7QDX - chains A and B; structure by X-ray diffraction, 2.90 A resolution.

== Chain A (and B) ==
Protein: Inosine-5'-monophosphate dehydrogenase
Source organism: Escherichia coli
Notes: EC 1.1.1.205; chain B of this document is another copy of the same molecule, construct and numbering; everything in this record applies to it too
UniProt: chimeric construct of P0ADG7, Q9HXM5: residues 21-111 from P0ADG7 (IMDH_ECOLI) positions 1-91 (UniProt number = residue number - 20); residues 112-221 from Q9HXM5 positions 92-201 (UniProt number = residue number - 20); residues 222-507 from P0ADG7 (IMDH_ECOLI) positions 203-488 (UniProt number = residue number - 19)
Amino-acid sequence (507 residues; numbered 1 to 507; the number before each row is that of its first residue):
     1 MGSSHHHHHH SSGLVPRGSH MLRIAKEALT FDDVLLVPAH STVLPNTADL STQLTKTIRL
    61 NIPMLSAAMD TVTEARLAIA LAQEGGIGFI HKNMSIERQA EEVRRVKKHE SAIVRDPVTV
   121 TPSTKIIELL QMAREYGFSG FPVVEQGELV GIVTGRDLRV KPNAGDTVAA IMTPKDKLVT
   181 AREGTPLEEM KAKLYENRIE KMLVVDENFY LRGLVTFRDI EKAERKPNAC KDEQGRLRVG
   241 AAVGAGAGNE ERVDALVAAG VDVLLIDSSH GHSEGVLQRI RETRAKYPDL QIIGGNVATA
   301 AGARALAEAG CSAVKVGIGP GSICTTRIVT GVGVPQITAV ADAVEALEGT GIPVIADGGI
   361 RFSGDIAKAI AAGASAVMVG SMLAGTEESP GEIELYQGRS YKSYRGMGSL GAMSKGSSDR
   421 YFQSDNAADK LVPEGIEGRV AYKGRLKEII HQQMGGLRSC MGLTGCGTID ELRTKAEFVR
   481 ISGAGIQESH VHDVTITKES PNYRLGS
Not modelled in the structure: 1-23, 164, 321-322, 391-444, 483-507 (chain B: 1-22, 162-165, 321-323, 391-441, 484-507)
Sequence notes: initiating methionine (1); expression tag (2-20)
Ion coordination: Mg2+: Glu200 (together with ATP)
Small-molecule neighbours:
  - ATP (adenosine-5'-triphosphate), molecule 1: Val114, Pro117, Val118, Phe138, Ser139, Gly140, Phe141, Pro142, Glu200, Lys201, Leu214, Thr216, Arg218, Asp219
  - ATP, molecule 2: Ile152, Thr154, Gly155, Arg156, Asp157, Thr173, Lys177, Leu178, Val179, Ile199, Glu200, Lys201, Met202, Leu203
  - ATP, molecule 3: Arg156, Arg198, Glu200
  - ATP: Val114, Pro117, Val118, Phe138, Ser139, Gly140, Phe141, Pro142, Glu200, Lys201, Leu214, Thr216, Arg218, Asp219
Curated features (UniProtKB/Swiss-Prot):
  - active site: Cys324 (Thioimidate intermediate), Arg420 (Proton acceptor)
  - binding site (NAD(+)): Asp267 to Ser269, Gly317 to Gly319
  - binding site (K(+)): Gly319, Gly321, Cys324, Glu488, Ser489, His490
  - binding site (IMP): Ser322, Asp357 to Gly359, Gly380, Ser381, Tyr404 to Gly408, Glu434
  - modified residue (N6-acetyllysine): Lys286, Lys447
What the authors report for this chain:
  - conformationally variable residues (order/disorder transition): Ile370 to Ser424

== How chain A and chain B interact ==
Contacting residue pairs - 27 pairs, chain A then chain B:
  Arg156(A) - Arg156(B)
  Arg156(A) - Tyr195(B)
  Arg156(A) - Arg198(B)  hydrogen bond (side chain-backbone)
  Arg156(A) - Ile199(B)
  Arg156(A) - Glu200(B)  salt bridge
  Asp157(A) - Tyr195(B)  hydrogen bond (backbone-side chain)
  Asp157(A) - Arg198(B)  salt bridge
  Arg159(A) - Phe217(B)
  Arg159(A) - Glu221(B)  salt bridge
  Val160(A) - Lys191(B)
  Val160(A) - Tyr195(B)
  Val160(A) - Phe217(B)  hydrophobic
  Ile171(A) - Tyr195(B)
  Ile171(A) - Arg198(B)  hydrogen bond (backbone-side chain)
  Tyr195(A) - Arg156(B)
  Tyr195(A) - Asp157(B)  hydrogen bond (side chain-backbone)
  Tyr195(A) - Arg159(B)
  Tyr195(A) - Val160(B)
  Tyr195(A) - Ile171(B)
  Arg198(A) - Arg156(B)  hydrogen bond (backbone-side chain)
  Arg198(A) - Asp157(B)  salt bridge
  Arg198(A) - Ile171(B)  hydrogen bond (side chain-backbone)
  Ile199(A) - Arg156(B)
  Glu200(A) - Arg156(B)  salt bridge
  Glu200(A) - Arg159(B)  salt bridge
  Phe217(A) - Arg159(B)
  Glu221(A) - Arg159(B)  salt bridge
Also at the interface, not in a pair above, chain A (12 interface residues in all): Arg218
Also at the interface, not in a pair above, chain B (14 interface residues in all): Leu158, Arg218

== Overview ==
Chain A and chain B form an interface of 12 and 14 residues respectively, with 6 hydrogen bonds and 7 salt
bridges. Polar contacts include Arg156(A)-Glu200(B), Asp157(A)-Arg198(B) and Arg159(A)-Glu221(B). Bound to
chain A: 4 copies of ATP. From the paper: conformational variability at Ile370(A).
Chain A and chain B are both Inosine-5'-monophosphate dehydrogenase (Escherichia coli); the structure,
bacterial IMPDH chimera, was determined by X-ray diffraction, deposited together with 7QEM and 7QBJ.
